Entry 8OJG (electron microscopy, 4.38 A resolution (low resolution: residue-level contacts below are approximate; hydrogen-bond / salt-bridge calls are withheld)); this record covers chains D and E of the 8 polymer chains in the assembly.

== Chain D (and E) ==
Protein: Intermembrane phospholipid transport system binding protein MlaD
Source organism: Escherichia coli
Notes: chain E of this document is another copy of the same molecule, construct and numbering; everything in this record applies to it too
UniProt: P64604 (MLAD_ECOLI); residue numbers follow UniProt; this construct covers 1-183
Chain sequence (183 residues; each row starts with the number of its first residue):
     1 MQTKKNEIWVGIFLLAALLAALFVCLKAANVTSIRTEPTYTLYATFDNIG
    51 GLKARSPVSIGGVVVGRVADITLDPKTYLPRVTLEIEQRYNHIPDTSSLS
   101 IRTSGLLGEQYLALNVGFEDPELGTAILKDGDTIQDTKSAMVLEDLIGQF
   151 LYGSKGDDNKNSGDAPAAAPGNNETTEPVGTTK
Not modelled in the structure: 1-36, 153-183 (chain E: 1-35, 153-183)
What the authors report for this chain:
  - mutagenesis - F118E, E119K, D120K, Q149C/L151C, L151C: abolished growth in response to SDS/EDTA
  - mutagenesis - E122K: unchanged growth
  - mutagenesis - Q149C: unchanged growth in response to SDS/EDTA

== How chain D and chain E interact ==
Contacting residue pairs (4; chain D residue first):
  H92(D) - Y78(E)
  I101(D) - E144(E)
  T103(D) - E144(E)
  L106(D) - L143(E)
Interface residues without a listed pair, chain D (12 interface residues in all): G61, G62, V63, Y90, I93, R102, G105, M141
Interface residues without a listed pair, chain E (7 interface residues in all): N48, I49, L73, L107

== In short ==
The interface between chain D and chain E involves 12 residues on one side and 7 on the other. From the paper:
F118E, E119K and D120K of chain D, among others, abolish growth in response to SDS/EDTA; E122K of chain D
leaves growth unchanged; 7 substitutions were tested in all.
Chain D and chain E are both Intermembrane phospholipid transport system binding protein MlaD (Escherichia
coli); the structure, Structure of the MlaCD complex (2:6 stoichiometry), was determined by electron
microscopy, deposited together with 8OJ4.
